7WT3 - chains A and B of the 3 polymer chains in the assembly; structure by X-ray diffraction, 1.89 A resolution.

== Chain A ==
Name: MHC class I antigen
Organism: Homo sapiens
UniProtKB: A0A411J078 (A0A411J078_HUMAN); residues 0-276 here correspond to UniProt positions 24-300 (UniProt number = residue number + 24)
Amino-acid sequence (277 residues; row label = number of the first residue in the row; numbering starts at 0):
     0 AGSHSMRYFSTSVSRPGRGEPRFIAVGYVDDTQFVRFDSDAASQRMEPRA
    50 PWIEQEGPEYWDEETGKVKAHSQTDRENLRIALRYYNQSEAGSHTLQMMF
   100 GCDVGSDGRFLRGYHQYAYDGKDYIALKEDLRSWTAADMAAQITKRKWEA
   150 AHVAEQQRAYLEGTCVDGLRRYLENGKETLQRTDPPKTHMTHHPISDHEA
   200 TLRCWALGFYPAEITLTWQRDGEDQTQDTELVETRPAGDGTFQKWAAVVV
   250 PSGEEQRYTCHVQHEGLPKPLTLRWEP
Cystine bridges: C101-C164, C203-C259
Metal / ion sites: Zn2+ site 1: A0, H3, Q180, E222; Zn2+ site 2: H151 (shared with 2 residues of chain D); Zn2+ site 3: H197 (together with 1,2-ethanediol) (shared with 1 residue of chain D)
From the paper describing this entry:
  - contacts within the chain: S9-H70 (hydrogen bond), S9-D74
  - specificity-determining residues: S9
  - binding site for 4-mer lipopeptide: S9, H70, N77, Y84, T143, K146, W147

== Chain B ==
Name: Beta-2-microglobulin
Organism: Homo sapiens
UniProtKB: P61769 (B2MG_HUMAN); residues 0-99 here correspond to UniProt positions 20-119 (UniProt number = residue number + 20)
Amino-acid sequence (100 residues; each row starts with the number of its first residue; numbering starts at 0):
     0 AIQRTPKIQVYSRHPAENGKSNFLNCYVSGFHPSDIEVDLLKNGERIEKV
    50 EHSDLSFSKDWSFYLLYYTEFTPTEKDEYACRVNHVTLSQPKIVKWDRDM
Cystine bridges: C25-C80
Curated features (UniProtKB/Swiss-Prot):
  - modified residue: Q2 (Pyrrolidone carboxylic acid)
  - glycosylation: I1 (N-linked (Glc) (glycation) isoleucine), K19 (N-linked (Glc) (glycation) lysine), K41 (N-linked (Glc) (glycation) lysine), K48 (N-linked (Glc) (glycation) lysine), K58 (N-linked (Glc) (glycation) lysine), K91 (N-linked (Glc) (glycation) lysine), K94 (N-linked (Glc) (glycation) lysine)

== Interface between chain A and chain B ==
Residue-residue contacts (49; chain A residue first):
  F8(A) with F56(B), hydrophobic
  S9(A) with F56(B)
  T10(A) with F56(B); F62(B)
  V12(A) with S33(B)
  V25(A) with D53(B); L54(B); S55(B)
  Y27(A) with S55(B), hydrogen bond; Y63(B), hydrogen bond
  Q32(A) with D53(B), hydrogen bond
  R35(A) with D53(B), salt bridge
  R48(A) with D53(B), salt bridge
  Q96(A) with H31(B), hydrogen bond; F56(B); W60(B), hydrogen bond (side chain-backbone); F62(B)
  M97(A) with F56(B)
  Q115(A) with W60(B)
  Y116(A) with W60(B)
  A117(A) with W60(B), hydrophobic
  D119(A) with A0(B); I1(B), hydrogen bond (backbone-backbone); H31(B)
  G120(A) with H31(B)
  D122(A) with W60(B), hydrogen bond
  R202(A) with D98(B), hydrogen bond (side chain-backbone)
  W204(A) with D98(B); M99(B)
  V231(A) with Q8(B)
  E232(A) with K6(B); Q8(B), hydrogen bond (backbone-side chain); S28(B), hydrogen bond
  T233(A) with Y26(B)
  R234(A) with Q8(B), hydrogen bond; Y10(B); M99(B), hydrogen bond (side chain-backbone)
  P235(A) with Y10(B), hydrogen bond (backbone-side chain); N24(B); Y26(B); L65(B), hydrophobic
  A236(A) with R12(B), hydrogen bond (backbone-side chain); N24(B), hydrogen bond (backbone-side chain)
  G237(A) with R12(B), hydrogen bond (backbone-side chain)
  D238(A) with R12(B)
  Q242(A) with Y10(B); S11(B); R12(B), hydrogen bond (side chain-backbone)
  W244(A) with M99(B), hydrogen bond (side chain-backbone)
Also at the interface, not in a pair above, chain A (34 interface residues in all): I23, T94, M98, K121, H192
Also at the interface, not in a pair above, chain B (25 interface residues in all): H13, P32, D59

== Overview ==
34 residues of chain A face 25 of chain B across their interface; the contacts include 18 hydrogen bonds and 2
salt bridges. Among the polar pairs are R35(A)-D53(B), R48(A)-D53(B) and Y27(A)-S55(B). From the paper: a
binding site for 4-mer lipopeptide at S9(A), H70(A) and N77(A) among others; the specificity determinant
S9(A).
Chain A is MHC class I antigen and chain B is Beta-2-microglobulin, both from Homo sapiens; the structure,
Crystal structure of HLA-A*2402 complexed with 4-mer lipopeptide, was determined by X-ray diffraction,
deposited together with 7WJ2, 7WJ3, 7WT4 and 7WT5.
